PDB entry 7UMM | electron microscopy, 3.36 A resolution | chains H and L of the 9 polymer chains in the assembly

Chain H:
Name: ab109 Fab heavy chain
Organism: Mus musculus
Notes: antibody fragment or engineered binder
Amino-acid sequence (218 residues; numbered 1 to 218; the number before each row is that of its first residue):
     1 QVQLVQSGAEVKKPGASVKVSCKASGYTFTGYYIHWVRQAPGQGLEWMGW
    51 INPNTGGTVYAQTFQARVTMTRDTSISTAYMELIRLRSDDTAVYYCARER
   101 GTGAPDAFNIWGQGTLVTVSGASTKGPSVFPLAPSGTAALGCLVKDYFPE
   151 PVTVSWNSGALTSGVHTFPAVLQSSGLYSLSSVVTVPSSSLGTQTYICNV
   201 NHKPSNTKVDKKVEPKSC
Unresolved in the structure: 216-218
Cystine bridges: C22-C96, C142-C198

Chain L:
Name: ab109 Fab light chain
Organism: Mus musculus
Notes: antibody fragment or engineered binder
Amino-acid sequence (218 residues; row label = number of the first residue in the row):
     1 DIVMTQSPASLAVSLGQRATISCRASKSVSTSGYSYIHWYQQKPGQPPKL
    51 LIYLATNLESGVPARFSGSGSGTDFTLNIHPVEEEDAATYYCQHSRDTPY
   101 TFGGGTKLEIKRTVAAPSVFIFPPSDEQLKSGTASVVCLLNNFYPREAKV
   151 QWKVDNALQSGNSQESVTEQDSKDSTYSLSSTLTLSKADYEKHKVYACEV
   201 THQGLSSPVTKSFNRGEC
Cystine bridges: C23-C92, C138-C198

How chain H and chain L interact:
Residue-residue contacts (64):
  H35(H) - Y100(L)
  Q39(H) - Q42(L)  hydrogen bond
  Q39(H) - Y91(L)  hydrogen bond
  Q43(H) - Y91(L)
  G44(H) - Y91(L)
  L45(H) - Y91(L)  hydrophobic
  L45(H) - F102(L)  hydrophobic
  W47(H) - P99(L)  hydrophobic
  W47(H) - Y100(L)
  W50(H) - T98(L)
  W50(H) - Y100(L)
  Y95(H) - Q42(L)
  Y95(H) - Q46(L)
  Y95(H) - P47(L)  hydrophobic
  R100(H) - Y53(L)
  R100(H) - E59(L)
  P105(H) - Y36(L)
  P105(H) - H38(L)
  P105(H) - S95(L)  hydrogen bond (backbone-side chain)
  P105(H) - Y100(L)
  D106(H) - Y53(L)
  D106(H) - L54(L)
  D106(H) - S95(L)
  A107(H) - H38(L)
  A107(H) - Y40(L)
  A107(H) - L50(L)  hydrophobic
  A107(H) - Y53(L)  hydrophobic
  F108(H) - Y40(L)  hydrogen bond (backbone-side chain)
  F108(H) - L50(L)
  F108(H) - Y100(L)  hydrophobic
  N109(H) - E59(L)  hydrogen bond
  W111(H) - Y40(L)  hydrophobic
  W111(H) - P48(L)
  G112(H) - P47(L)
  F130(H) - S125(L)
  F130(H) - E127(L)
  F130(H) - Q128(L)
  P131(H) - S125(L)
  P131(H) - E127(L)
  P131(H) - Q128(L)
  L132(H) - F122(L)
  L132(H) - V137(L)  hydrophobic
  A133(H) - F122(L)
  P134(H) - F122(L)
  A138(H) - F120(L)  hydrophobic
  A139(H) - F120(L)
  A139(H) - F122(L)
  L140(H) - F122(L)  hydrophobic
  G141(H) - F122(L)
  K145(H) - S135(L)
  H166(H) - N141(L)  hydrogen bond
  H166(H) - S178(L)
  F168(H) - S166(L)
  F168(H) - S178(L)
  F168(H) - L179(L)
  F168(H) - S180(L)
  P169(H) - S166(L)  hydrogen bond (backbone-side chain)
  P169(H) - V167(L)
  V171(H) - E165(L)
  V171(H) - S166(L)
  S181(H) - S180(L)
  V183(H) - L139(L)  hydrophobic
  T185(H) - N141(L)  hydrogen bond
  K211(H) - E127(L)  salt bridge
Also at the interface, not in a pair above, chain H (42 interface residues in all): V37, A61, E99, Q113, T137, L143, T167, L172
Also at the interface, not in a pair above, chain L (38 interface residues in all): G104, S131, T133, N142, Q164, T168

In short:
Chain H and chain L form an interface of 42 and 38 residues respectively, with 8 hydrogen bonds and 1 salt
bridge. Polar pairs include K211(H)-E127(L), Q39(H)-Q42(L) and Q39(H)-Y91(L).
Chain H is ab109 Fab heavy chain and chain L is ab109 Fab light chain, both from Mus musculus; the structure,
H1 Solomon Islands 2006 hemagglutinin in complex with Ab109, was determined by electron microscopy.
